PDB entry 1O1J | X-ray diffraction, 1.90 A resolution | chains A and B of the 3 polymer chains in the assembly

Chain A:
Molecule: Hemoglobin Alpha chain
From: Homo sapiens
Reference sequence: P69905 (HBA_HUMAN); the construct has insertions or renumbered stretches relative to UniProt, so the offset changes along the chain: 1-141 = UniProt 1-141; 143-283 = UniProt 1-141
Sequence (283 residues; each row starts with the number of its first residue):
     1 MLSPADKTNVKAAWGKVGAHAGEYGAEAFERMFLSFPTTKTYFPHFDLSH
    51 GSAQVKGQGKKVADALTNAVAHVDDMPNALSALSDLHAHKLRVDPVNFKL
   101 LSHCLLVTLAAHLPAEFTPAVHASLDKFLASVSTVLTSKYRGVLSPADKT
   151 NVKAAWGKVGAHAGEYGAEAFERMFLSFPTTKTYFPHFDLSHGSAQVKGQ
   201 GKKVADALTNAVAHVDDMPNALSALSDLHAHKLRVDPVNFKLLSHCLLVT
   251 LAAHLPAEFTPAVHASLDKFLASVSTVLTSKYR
Construct notes: engineered mutation Met1 (Val in P69905), Phe29 (Leu in P69905), Gln58 (His in P69905), Phe171 (Leu29 in P69905), Gln200 (His58 in P69905); linker (142)
Ion coordination: heme Fe site 1 near His87 (its only coordinating residue here); heme Fe site 2 near His229 (its only coordinating residue here)
Small-molecule neighbours:
  - heme (HEM), molecule 1: Met32, Thr39, Tyr42, Phe43, His45, Phe46, Gln58, Lys61, Val62, Ala65, Leu66, Leu83, Leu86, His87, Leu91, Val93, Asn97, Phe98, Leu101, Val132, Leu136
  - heme (HEM), molecule 2: Met174, Thr181, Tyr184, Phe185, His187, Phe188, Gln200, Lys203, Val204, Ala207, Leu208, Leu225, Leu228, His229, Leu233, Val235, Asn239, Phe240, Leu243, Val274, Leu278
Swiss-Prot annotation at these positions:
  - site (Not glycated): Lys61, Lys203

Chain B:
Molecule: Hemoglobin Beta chain
From: Homo sapiens
Reference sequence: P68871 (HBB_HUMAN); residues 1-146 here = UniProt positions 1-146
Sequence (146 residues; numbered 1 to 146; the number before each row is that of its first residue):
     1 MHLTPEEKSAVTALWGKVNVDEVGGEALGRLLVVYPWTQRFFESFGDLST
    51 PDAVMGNPKVKAHGKKVLGAFSDGLAHLDNLKGTFATLSELHCDKLHVDP
   101 ENFRLWGNVLVCVLAHHFGKEFTPPVQAAYQKVVAGVANALAHKYH
Construct notes: engineered mutation Met1 (Val in P68871), Trp106 (Leu in P68871)
Ion coordination: heme Fe near His92 (its only coordinating residue here)
Small-molecule neighbours: heme (HEM): Leu31, Thr38, Phe41, Phe42, His63, Lys66, Val67, Ala70, Phe71, Phe85, Leu88, Leu91, His92, Leu96, Val98, Asn102, Phe103, Trp106, Val137, Leu141
Swiss-Prot annotation at these positions:
  - natural variant: Leu3 (H3L: In Graz; this construct carries the variant), Glu7 (E7A: In G-Makassar; E7K: In Hb C; E7Q: In Machida; E7V: In SKCA), Lys8 (E8K: In G-Siriraj; this construct carries the variant), Val11 (A11V: In Iraq-Halabja; this construct carries the variant), Gly16 (W16G: In Randwick; this construct carries the variant), Val23 (E23V: In D-Granada; this construct carries the variant), Gly24 (V24G: In Miyashiro; this construct carries the variant), Gly25 (G25D: In Moscva; G25R: In Riverdale-Bronx; G25V: In Savannah), Leu32 (L32P: In Yokohama), Val33 (L33V: In Muscat; this construct carries the variant), Arg40 (Q40R: In Tianshui; this construct carries the variant), Phe42 (F42Y: In Mequon; deletion: In Bruxelles), 11 further natural variant entries in UniProt

Interface between chain A and chain B:
Residue-residue contacts (58; chain A residue first):
  Arg31(A) - Phe122(B)  hydrogen bond (side chain-backbone)
  Arg31(A) - Thr123(B)
  Arg31(A) - Pro124(B)
  Arg31(A) - Gln127(B)  hydrogen bond
  Leu34(A) - Pro124(B)  hydrophobic
  Leu34(A) - Ala128(B)
  Ser35(A) - Gln127(B)
  Ser35(A) - Ala128(B)
  Ser35(A) - Gln131(B)
  Phe36(A) - Gln131(B)
  His103(A) - Asn108(B)
  His103(A) - Gln131(B)  hydrogen bond
  Cys104(A) - Gln127(B)
  Val107(A) - Ala115(B)
  Val107(A) - Gln127(B)
  Ala110(A) - Cys112(B)
  Ala110(A) - Ala115(B)
  Ala110(A) - His116(B)
  Ala111(A) - Ala115(B)
  Ala111(A) - Gly119(B)
  Pro114(A) - His116(B)  hydrogen bond (backbone-side chain)
  Phe117(A) - Arg30(B)  hydrogen bond (backbone-side chain)
  Phe117(A) - His116(B)
  Thr118(A) - Arg30(B)
  Pro119(A) - Arg30(B)
  Pro119(A) - Val33(B)
  Pro119(A) - Met55(B)  hydrophobic
  His122(A) - Arg30(B)  hydrogen bond
  His122(A) - Val34(B)
  His122(A) - Cys112(B)
  Asp126(A) - Tyr35(B)  hydrogen bond
  Pro179(A) - His146(B)
  Thr180(A) - Pro100(B)
  Lys182(A) - His146(B)  hydrogen bond (side chain-backbone)
  Thr183(A) - His97(B)
  Thr183(A) - Asp99(B)
  Thr183(A) - Tyr145(B)
  Tyr184(A) - Arg40(B)
  Tyr184(A) - Asp99(B)  hydrogen bond
  Pro186(A) - His97(B)
  Leu233(A) - Arg40(B)  hydrogen bond (backbone-side chain)
  Arg234(A) - Trp37(B)
  Arg234(A) - Gln39(B)
  Arg234(A) - Arg40(B)  hydrogen bond (backbone-side chain)
  Arg234(A) - Glu43(B)  salt bridge
  Asp236(A) - Trp37(B)  hydrogen bond
  Asp236(A) - Asp99(B)
  Asp236(A) - Glu101(B)
  Asp236(A) - Leu105(B)
  Pro237(A) - Trp37(B)
  Val238(A) - Glu101(B)
  Asn239(A) - Asp99(B)  hydrogen bond
  Tyr282(A) - Pro36(B)
  Tyr282(A) - Trp37(B)  hydrophobic
  Arg283(A) - Val34(B)  hydrogen bond (side chain-backbone)
  Arg283(A) - Tyr35(B)
  Arg283(A) - Pro36(B)
  Arg283(A) - Trp37(B)
Also at the interface, not in a pair above, chain A (33 interface residues in all): Glu30, Leu106, Leu113, Ala123
Also at the interface, not in a pair above, chain B (32 interface residues in all): Val98, Val111, Lys120, Pro125

Overview:
33 residues of chain A face 32 of chain B across their interface; the contacts include 14 hydrogen bonds and 1
salt bridge. Polar pairs include Arg234(A)-Glu43(B), Arg31(A)-Phe122(B) and Arg31(A)-Gln127(B). Chain A binds
heme. Ligands of chain B: heme.
Here chain A is Hemoglobin Alpha chain and chain B is Hemoglobin Beta chain, both from Homo sapiens. Entry
1O1J (Deoxy hemoglobin (A-GLY-C:V1M,L29F,H58Q; B,D:V1M,L106W)) was determined by X-ray diffraction, deposited
together with 1O1I, 1O1K, 1O1L, 1O1M, 1O1N, 1O1O and 1O1P.
